Entry 7A08 (electron microscopy, 3.11 A resolution); this record covers chains I and b of the 11 polymer chains in the assembly.

[Chain I]
Molecule: Nucleosomal DNA strand 1
Sequence (147 nucleotides; numbered -73 to 73; the number before each row is that of its first residue; numbers below 1 keep their minus sign (DC-73 is residue -73)):
   -73 CTGGAGAATCCCGGTGCCGAGGCCGCTCAATTGGTCGTAGCAAGCTCTAG
   -23 CACCGCTTAAACGCACGTACGCGCTGTCCCCCGCGTTTTAACCGCCAAGG
    27 GGATTACTCCCTAGTCTCCAGGCACGTGTCAGATATATACATCCTGT
Disordered / not traced: -73, 60-73

[Chain b]
Name: Histone H2A type 1-C
From: Homo sapiens
UniProt: Q93077 (H2A1C_HUMAN); residues 1-129 here correspond to UniProt positions 2-130 (UniProt number = residue number + 1)
Chain sequence (129 residues; each row starts with the number of its first residue):
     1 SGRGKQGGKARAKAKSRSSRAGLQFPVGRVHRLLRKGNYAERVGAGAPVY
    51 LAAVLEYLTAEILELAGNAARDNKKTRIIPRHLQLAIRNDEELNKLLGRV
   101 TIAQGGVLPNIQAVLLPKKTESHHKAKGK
Disordered / not traced: 1-12, 118-129
Curated features (UniProtKB/Swiss-Prot):
  - modified residue: Ser1 (N-acetylserine), Arg3 (Citrulline), Lys5 (N6-(2-hydroxyisobutyryl)lysine), Lys9 (N6-(2-hydroxyisobutyryl)lysine), Lys13 (N6-(beta-hydroxybutyryl)lysine), Lys36 (N6-(2-hydroxyisobutyryl)lysine), Lys74 (N6-(2-hydroxyisobutyryl)lysine), Lys75 (N6-(2-hydroxyisobutyryl)lysine), Lys95 (N6-(2-hydroxyisobutyryl)lysine), Gln104 (N5-methylglutamine), Lys118 (N6-(2-hydroxyisobutyryl)lysine), Lys119 (N6-crotonyllysine), Thr120 (Phosphothreonine), Lys125 (N6-crotonyllysine)
  - cross-link (Glycyl lysine isopeptide (Lys-Gly)): Lys13 (interchain with G-Cter in ubiquitin), Lys15 (interchain with G-Cter in ubiquitin), Lys119 (interchain with G-Cter in ubiquitin)

[Interface between chain I and chain b]
Contacting residue pairs - 13 pairs, chain I then chain b:
  DA-54(I) - Arg77(b)  hydrogen bond to the phosphate
  DG-53(I) - Arg77(b)  salt bridge to the phosphate
  DA-44(I) - Arg29(b)  phosphate contact
  DA-44(I) - Arg32(b)  salt bridge to the phosphate
  DT-43(I) - Ala14(b)  phosphate contact
  DT-43(I) - Lys15(b)  phosphate contact
  DT-43(I) - Ser16(b)  phosphate contact
  DT-43(I) - Arg17(b)  salt bridge to the phosphate
  DT-43(I) - Gly28(b)  phosphate contact
  DT-42(I) - Ala14(b)  phosphate contact
  DT-42(I) - Lys15(b)  hydrogen bond to the phosphate
  DT-42(I) - Arg20(b)  salt bridge to the phosphate
  DG-41(I) - Lys13(b)  salt bridge to the phosphate
Interface residues without a listed pair, chain I (7 interface residues in all): DA-35
Interface residues without a listed pair, chain b (11 interface residues in all): Arg42

[Overview]
Chain I and chain b form an interface of 7 and 11 residues respectively; the contacts include 2 hydrogen bonds
and 5 salt bridges. Among the polar pairs are DA-54(I)-Arg77(b), DT-42(I)-Lys15(b) and DG-53(I)-Arg77(b).
Here chain I is Nucleosomal DNA strand 1 and chain b is Histone H2A type 1-C (Homo sapiens). Entry 7A08
(CryoEM Structure of cGAS Nucleosome complex) was determined by electron microscopy.
